Entry 8EZ3 (electron microscopy, 2.50 A resolution); this record covers chains H and L of the 3 polymer chains in the assembly.

Chain H:
Name: Heavy chain of influenza virus neuraminidase antibody 3A10
From: Homo sapiens
Notes: antibody fragment or engineered binder
Chain sequence (123 residues; numbered 1 to 113 plus 10 insertion-coded residues; the number before each row is that of its first residue; a row labelled like 35A-35B holds insertion residues (35A, then the next letters in order)):
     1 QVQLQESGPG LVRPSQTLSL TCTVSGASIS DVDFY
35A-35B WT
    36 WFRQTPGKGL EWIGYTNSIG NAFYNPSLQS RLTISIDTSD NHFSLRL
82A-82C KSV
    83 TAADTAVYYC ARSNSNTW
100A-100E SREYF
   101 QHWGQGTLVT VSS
Disulfide bonds: Cys22-Cys92
From the paper describing this entry:
  - mutagenesis - N56S/A57T/F58Y: decreased binding to Neuraminidase

Chain L:
Name: Light chain of influenza virus neuraminidase antibody 3A10
From: Homo sapiens
Notes: antibody fragment or engineered binder
Chain sequence (111 residues; numbered 2 to 106 plus 7 insertion-coded residues; 1 number in that range is skipped by the numbering (no residue carries it; nothing is unmodelled there); the number before each row is that of its first residue; a row labelled like 27A-27C holds insertion residues (27A, then the next letters in order)):
     2 SVLTQPPS
    11 VSGAPGQRVS ISCTGSS
27A-27C SNI
    28 GAGFDVHWYQ QVPGTAPKLL IYGNSNRPSG VPDRFSASKS GTSASLAITG LQPEDEADYY
    88 CQSYDNSL
95A-95C SVN
    96 YVFGTGTRVT V
  106A L
Disulfide bonds: Cys23-Cys88

Interface between chain H and chain L:
Residue-residue contacts (39):
  Phe37(H) - Phe98(L)  hydrophobic
  Gln39(H) - Gln38(L)  hydrogen bond
  Gln39(H) - Tyr87(L)  hydrogen bond
  Gly44(H) - Tyr87(L)
  Leu45(H) - Pro44(L)  hydrophobic
  Leu45(H) - Tyr87(L)  hydrophobic
  Leu45(H) - Phe98(L)
  Trp47(H) - Val95B(L)
  Trp47(H) - Asn95C(L)
  Trp47(H) - Tyr96(L)
  Tyr50(H) - Tyr96(L)  hydrogen bond
  Phe58(H) - Val95B(L)  hydrophobic
  Asn60(H) - Asn95C(L)
  Pro61(H) - Leu95(L)  hydrophobic
  Tyr91(H) - Gln38(L)  hydrogen bond
  Tyr91(H) - Thr42(L)  hydrogen bond (side chain-backbone)
  Tyr91(H) - Ala43(L)  hydrophobic
  Tyr91(H) - Pro44(L)
  Trp100(H) - Tyr91(L)
  Trp100(H) - Val95B(L)  hydrophobic
  Trp100(H) - Tyr96(L)  hydrogen bond (backbone-side chain)
  Ser100A(H) - Phe31(L)
  Ser100A(H) - Tyr91(L)
  Arg100B(H) - Asp32(L)
  Glu100C(H) - His34(L)  hydrogen bond (backbone-side chain)
  Glu100C(H) - Gln89(L)  hydrogen bond (backbone-side chain)
  Glu100C(H) - Tyr96(L)
  Tyr100D(H) - His34(L)
  Tyr100D(H) - Tyr36(L)
  Tyr100D(H) - Leu46(L)  hydrophobic
  Tyr100D(H) - Tyr49(L)  hydrophobic
  Phe100E(H) - Tyr36(L)  hydrogen bond (backbone-side chain)
  Phe100E(H) - Leu46(L)
  Phe100E(H) - Gln89(L)
  Gln101(H) - Leu46(L)
  Gln101(H) - Pro55(L)
  Trp103(H) - Tyr36(L)  hydrophobic
  Trp103(H) - Pro44(L)
  Gly104(H) - Ala43(L)
Interface residues without a listed pair, chain H (21 interface residues in all): Tyr59, Thr99
Interface residues without a listed pair, chain L (22 interface residues in all): Ser56, Ser95A, Thr100

Overview:
The interface between chain H and chain L involves 21 residues on one side and 22 on the other, with 9
hydrogen bonds. Polar contacts include Gln39(H)-Gln38(L), Gln39(H)-Tyr87(L) and Tyr50(H)-Tyr96(L). The paper
reports that N56S/A57T/F58Y of chain H reduce binding to Neuraminidase.
Chain H is Heavy chain of influenza virus neuraminidase antibody 3A10 and chain L is Light chain of influenza
virus neuraminidase antibody 3A10, both from Homo sapiens; the structure, Structure of 3A10 Fab in complex
with A/Moscow/10/1999 (H3N2) influenza virus neuraminidase, was determined by electron microscopy (same
publication as 8EZ7 and 8EZ8).
